Entry 9E0M (electron microscopy, 2.20 A resolution); this record covers chains B and C of the 10 polymer chains in the assembly.

== Chain B (and C) ==
Molecule: Lysine decarboxylase, inducible
Source organism: Hafnia alvei ATCC 51873
Notes: chain C of this document is another copy of the same molecule, construct and numbering; everything in this record applies to it too
UniProtKB: G9Y9L1 (G9Y9L1_HAFAL); residues 1-710 here = UniProt positions 1-710
Sequence (710 residues; row label = number of the first residue in the row):
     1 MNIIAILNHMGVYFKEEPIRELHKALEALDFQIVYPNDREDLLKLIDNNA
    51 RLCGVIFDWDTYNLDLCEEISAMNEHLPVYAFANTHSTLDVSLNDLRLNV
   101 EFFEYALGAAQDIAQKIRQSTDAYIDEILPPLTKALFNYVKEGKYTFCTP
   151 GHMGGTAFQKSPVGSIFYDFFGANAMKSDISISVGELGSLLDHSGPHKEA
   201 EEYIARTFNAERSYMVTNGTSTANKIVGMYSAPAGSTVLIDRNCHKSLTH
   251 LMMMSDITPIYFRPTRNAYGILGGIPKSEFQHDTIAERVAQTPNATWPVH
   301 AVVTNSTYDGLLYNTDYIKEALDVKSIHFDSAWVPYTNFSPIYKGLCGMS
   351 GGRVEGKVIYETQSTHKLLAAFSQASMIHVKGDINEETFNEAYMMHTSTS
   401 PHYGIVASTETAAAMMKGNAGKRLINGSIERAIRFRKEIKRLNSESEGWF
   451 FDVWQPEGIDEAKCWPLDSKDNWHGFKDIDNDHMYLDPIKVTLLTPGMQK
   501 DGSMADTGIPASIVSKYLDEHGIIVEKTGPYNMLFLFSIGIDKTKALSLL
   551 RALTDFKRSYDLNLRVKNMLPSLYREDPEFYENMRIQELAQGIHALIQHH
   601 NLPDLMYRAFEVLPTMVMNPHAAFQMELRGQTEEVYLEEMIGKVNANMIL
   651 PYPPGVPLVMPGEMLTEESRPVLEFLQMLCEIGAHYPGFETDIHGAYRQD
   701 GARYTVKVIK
Sequence notes: conflict D700 (Ala in G9Y9L1), G701 (Asp in G9Y9L1), A702 (Gly in G9Y9L1)
Modified / non-standard residues: K367 ((2S)-2-amino-6-[[3-hydroxy-2-methyl-5-(phosphonooxymethyl)pyridin-4-yl]methylideneamino]hexanoic acid; LLP)

== How chain B and chain C interact ==
Pairs across the interface (56):
  I3(B) - L107(C)  hydrophobic
  V34(B) - Y13(C)
  Y35(B) - Y13(C)
  P36(B) - Y13(C)  hydrophobic
  N37(B) - G11(C)  hydrogen bond (side chain-backbone)
  N37(B) - V12(C)
  N37(B) - Y13(C)
  D41(B) - V12(C)
  D41(B) - Y13(C)  hydrogen bond (side chain-backbone)
  D41(B) - F14(C)  hydrogen bond (side chain-backbone)
  K44(B) - F14(C)
  K44(B) - N84(C)
  L45(B) - F14(C)  hydrophobic
  N48(B) - F14(C)
  N48(B) - Y105(C)  hydrogen bond (side chain-backbone)
  N49(B) - A106(C)
  N49(B) - L107(C)  hydrogen bond (side chain-backbone)
  R434(B) - S87(C)
  R434(B) - T88(C)
  R434(B) - L89(C)
  F435(B) - T88(C)
  K437(B) - L89(C)
  E438(B) - T88(C)
  E438(B) - L89(C)
  E438(B) - V91(C)
  R441(B) - L89(C)  hydrogen bond (side chain-backbone)
  R441(B) - V91(C)  hydrogen bond (side chain-backbone)
  R441(B) - S92(C)
  L442(B) - S92(C)
  L442(B) - L93(C)
  L442(B) - L96(C)  hydrophobic
  E445(B) - S92(C)
  E445(B) - L93(C)  hydrogen bond (side chain-backbone)
  S446(B) - L93(C)
  D542(B) - E104(C)
  K543(B) - A83(C)
  K543(B) - H86(C)  hydrogen bond (side chain-backbone)
  K543(B) - E104(C)
  T544(B) - F102(C)
  T544(B) - F103(C)
  T544(B) - E104(C)  hydrogen bond
  A546(B) - T88(C)
  L547(B) - T88(C)
  L547(B) - V91(C)  hydrophobic
  L547(B) - F102(C)  hydrophobic
  L550(B) - T88(C)
  L550(B) - L96(C)  hydrophobic
  R551(B) - L96(C)  hydrogen bond (side chain-backbone)
  R551(B) - L98(C)  hydrogen bond (side chain-backbone)
  R551(B) - N99(C)
  R551(B) - V100(C)  hydrogen bond (side chain-backbone)
  T554(B) - L93(C)
  T554(B) - L96(C)
  T554(B) - R97(C)
  R558(B) - R97(C)  hydrogen bond (side chain-backbone)
  K567(B) - E199(C)  salt bridge
Interface residues without a listed pair, chain B (32 interface residues in all): I33, R51, F450, D555
Interface residues without a listed pair, chain C (27 interface residues in all): W59, D90

== In short ==
The interface between chain B and chain C involves 32 residues on one side and 27 on the other; the contacts
include 14 hydrogen bonds and 1 salt bridge. Polar pairs include K567(B)-E199(C), N37(B)-G11(C) and
D41(B)-Y13(C).
Chain B and chain C are both Lysine decarboxylase, inducible (Hafnia alvei ATCC 51873); the structure, CryoEM
structure of holoenzyme of inducible Lysine decarboxylase from Hafnia alvei holoenzyme at 2.19 Angstrom
resolution, was determined by electron microscopy, deposited together with 9DUI, 9E0Q, 9E0O and 9GNS.
